PDB entry 4UB5 | X-ray diffraction, 2.15 A resolution | chains T and A of the 4 polymer chains in the assembly

# Chain T
Molecule: 16-nt DNA strand
Sequence (16 nucleotides; row label = number of the first residue in the row):
     1 CCGACCGCGCATCAGC
Metal / ion sites: Mn2+ near DG3 (its only coordinating residue here)

# Chain A
Protein: DNA polymerase beta
Source organism: Homo sapiens
Notes: EC 2.7.7.7, 4.2.99.-
UniProt: P06746 (DPOLB_HUMAN); residue numbers follow UniProt; this construct covers 1-335
Sequence (335 residues; each row starts with the number of its first residue):
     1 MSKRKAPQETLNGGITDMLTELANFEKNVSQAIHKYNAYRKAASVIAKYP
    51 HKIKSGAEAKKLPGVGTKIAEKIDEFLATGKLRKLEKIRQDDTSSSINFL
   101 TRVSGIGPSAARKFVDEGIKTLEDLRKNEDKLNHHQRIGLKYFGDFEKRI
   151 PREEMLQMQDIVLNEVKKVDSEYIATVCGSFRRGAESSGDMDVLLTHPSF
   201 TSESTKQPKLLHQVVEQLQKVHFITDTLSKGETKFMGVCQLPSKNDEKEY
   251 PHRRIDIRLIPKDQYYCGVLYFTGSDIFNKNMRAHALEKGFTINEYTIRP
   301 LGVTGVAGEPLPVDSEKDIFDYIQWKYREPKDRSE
Disordered / not traced: 1-9, 205-208, 244-248, 301-307
Metal / ion sites: Na+ site 1: Lys60, Leu62, Val65 (shared with 1 residue of chain D); Na+ site 2: Thr101, Val103, Ile106 (shared with 1 residue of chain P); Mn2+ site 1: Asp190, Asp192, Asp256 (together with 8-oxo-2'-deoxyguanosine-5'-triphosphate) (shared with 1 residue of chain P); Mn2+ site 2: Asp190, Asp192 (together with 8-oxo-2'-deoxyguanosine-5'-triphosphate)
Residues lining bound ligands: 8-oxo-2'-deoxyguanosine-5'-triphosphate (8DG): Arg149, Gly179, Ser180, Arg183, Ser188, Gly189, Asp190, Asp192, Asp256, Tyr271, Phe272, Thr273, Gly274, Ser275, Asp276, Asn279, Lys280, Arg283
Curated features (UniProtKB/Swiss-Prot):
  - region: Arg183 to Asp192 (DNA-binding)
  - active site: Lys72 (Nucleophile)
  - binding site (K(+)): Lys60, Leu62, Val65, Thr101, Val103, Ile106
  - binding site (Na(+)): Lys60, Leu62, Val65, Thr101, Val103, Ile106
  - binding site (dATP): Arg149, Ser180, Arg183, Gly189, Asp190
  - binding site (dCTP): Arg149, Ser180, Arg183, Gly189, Asp190
  - binding site (dGTP): Arg149, Ser180, Arg183, Gly189, Asp190, Asp192
  - binding site (dTTP): Arg149, Ser180, Arg183, Gly189, Asp190
  - binding site (Mg(2+)): Asp190, Asp192, Asp256
  - modified residue: Lys72 (N6-acetyllysine), Arg83 (Omega-N-methylarginine), Arg152 (Omega-N-methylarginine)
  - cross-link (Glycyl lysine isopeptide (Lys-Gly)): Lys41 (interchain with G-Cter in ubiquitin), Lys61 (interchain with G-Cter in ubiquitin), Lys81 (interchain with G-Cter in ubiquitin)
  - natural variant: Leu22 (L22P: Found in a gastric cancer sample; uncertain significance), Tyr39 (Y39C: Found in a gastric cancer sample; uncertain significance), Gly118 (G118V: Decreased DNA-directed DNA polymerase activity), Arg137 (R137Q: Decreased function in base-excision repair), Arg149 (R149I: Decreased DNA-directed DNA polymerase activity), Asp160 (D160N: Found in a gastric cancer sample; uncertain significance), Cys239 (C239R: Found in a gastric cancer sample; uncertain significance), Lys289 (K289M: Found in a colon cancer sample; uncertain significance), Asn294 (N294D: Found in a gastric cancer sample; uncertain significance), Glu295 (E295K: Found in a gastric cancer sample; uncertain significance)
  - mutagenesis: Phe25 (F25W: No effect on 5'-dRP lyase activity. Decreased ssDNA binding), His34 (H34G: Decreased 5'-dRP lyase activity. Decreased ssDNA binding), Lys35 (K35A: Decreased 5'-dRP lyase activity. Decreased ssDNA binding. Loss of 5'-dRP lyase activity; when associated with A-68 and A-72. Decreased ssDNA binding; when associated with A-68 and A-72 ...), Tyr39 (Y39F: No effect on 5'-dRP lyase activity; Y39Q: Abolishes DNA polymerase and 5'-dRP lyase activity), Lys41 (K41R: Abolishes ubiquitination; when associated with R-61 and R-81), Lys60 (K60A: Decreased 5'-dRP lyase activity. Decreased ssDNA binding), Lys61 (K61R: Abolishes ubiquitination; when associated with R-41 and R-81), Lys68 (K68A: No effect on 5'-dRP lyase activity. Decreased ssDNA binding. Loss of 5'-dRP lyase activity; when associated with A-35 and A-72. Decreased ssDNA binding; when associated with A-35 and A-72 ...), Glu71 (E71Q: No effect on 5'-dRP lyase activity. No effect on structure shown by circular dichroism. No effect on ssDNA binding), Lys72 (K72A: Severely reduced 5'-dRP lyase activity. Does not affect ssDNA binding. Loss of 5'-dRP lyase activity; when associated with A-35 and A-68. Decreased ssDNA binding ...), Glu75 (E75A: Slightly decreased 5'-dRP lyase activity. Decreased ssDNA binding. No effect on structure shown by circular dichroism), Lys81 (K81R: Abolishes ubiquitination; when associated with R-41 and R-61), 5 further mutagenesis entries in UniProt

# Interface between chain T and chain A
Pairs across the interface (25):
  DC5(T) - His34(A)  stacking on the base
  DC6(T) - Lys280(A)  base contact
  DC6(T) - Arg283(A)  base contact
  DC6(T) - Leu287(A)  phosphate contact
  DG7(T) - Tyr271(A)  base contact
  DG7(T) - Arg283(A)  hydrogen bond to the sugar
  DG7(T) - Leu287(A)  phosphate contact
  DG7(T) - Thr292(A)  hydrogen bond to the phosphate
  DG7(T) - Ile293(A)  sugar contact
  DG7(T) - Asn294(A)  phosphate contact
  DC8(T) - Asn294(A)  hydrogen bond to the phosphate
  DC8(T) - Glu295(A)  sugar contact
  DC8(T) - Tyr296(A)  phosphate contact
  DG9(T) - Thr233(A)  hydrogen bond to the phosphate
  DG9(T) - Lys234(A)  hydrogen bond to the base
  DG9(T) - Arg258(A)  sugar contact
  DG9(T) - Tyr296(A)  hydrogen bond to the phosphate
  DC10(T) - Ser229(A)  phosphate contact
  DC10(T) - Lys230(A)  hydrogen bond to the phosphate
  DC10(T) - Gly231(A)  phosphate contact
  DC10(T) - Glu232(A)  hydrogen bond to the phosphate
  DC10(T) - Thr233(A)  hydrogen bond to the phosphate
  DC10(T) - Lys234(A)  hydrogen bond to the phosphate
  DA11(T) - Ser229(A)  sugar contact
  DA11(T) - Lys230(A)  hydrogen bond to the phosphate
Other interface residues (no listed pair), chain T (8 interface residues in all): DT12
Other interface residues (no listed pair), chain A (23 interface residues in all): Asn133, His134, Leu228, Asn279, Ala284, Arg299

# Overview
8 residues of chain T face 23 of chain A across their interface; the contacts include 11 hydrogen bonds and 1
aromatic stacking contact. Among the polar pairs are DG9(T)-Lys234(A), DG7(T)-Arg283(A) and DG7(T)-Thr292(A).
Ligands of chain A: 8-oxo-2'-deoxyguanosine-5'-triphosphate.
Here chain T is a 16-nt DNA strand and chain A is DNA polymerase beta (Homo sapiens). Entry 4UB5 (DNA
polymerase beta substrate complex with a templating cytosine, incoming 8-oxodGTP, and Mn2+, 5 s) was
determined by X-ray diffraction (same publication as 4UAW, 4UAY, 4UAZ, 4UB1, 4UB2, 4UB3 and 3 further
entries).
